7N4E - chains 2 and D of the 9 polymer chains in the assembly; structure by electron microscopy, 3.80 A resolution.

== Chain 2 ==
Molecule: 61-nt DNA strand
Sequence (61 nucleotides; row label = number of the first residue in the row):
     1 CTACCACAAC GAGCTACCTC TCCGTCATAA GTGTCAAATT TACCCAATTT TATTCAATAA
    61 G
Not modelled in the structure: 25, 43-61

== Chain D ==
Name: DNA-directed RNA polymerase subunit beta'
From: Escherichia coli
Notes: EC 2.7.7.6
UniProt: A0A4S1NBU2 (A0A4S1NBU2_ECOLX); numbering as in UniProt (aligned over 1-1407)
Amino-acid sequence (1407 residues; row label = number of the first residue in the row):
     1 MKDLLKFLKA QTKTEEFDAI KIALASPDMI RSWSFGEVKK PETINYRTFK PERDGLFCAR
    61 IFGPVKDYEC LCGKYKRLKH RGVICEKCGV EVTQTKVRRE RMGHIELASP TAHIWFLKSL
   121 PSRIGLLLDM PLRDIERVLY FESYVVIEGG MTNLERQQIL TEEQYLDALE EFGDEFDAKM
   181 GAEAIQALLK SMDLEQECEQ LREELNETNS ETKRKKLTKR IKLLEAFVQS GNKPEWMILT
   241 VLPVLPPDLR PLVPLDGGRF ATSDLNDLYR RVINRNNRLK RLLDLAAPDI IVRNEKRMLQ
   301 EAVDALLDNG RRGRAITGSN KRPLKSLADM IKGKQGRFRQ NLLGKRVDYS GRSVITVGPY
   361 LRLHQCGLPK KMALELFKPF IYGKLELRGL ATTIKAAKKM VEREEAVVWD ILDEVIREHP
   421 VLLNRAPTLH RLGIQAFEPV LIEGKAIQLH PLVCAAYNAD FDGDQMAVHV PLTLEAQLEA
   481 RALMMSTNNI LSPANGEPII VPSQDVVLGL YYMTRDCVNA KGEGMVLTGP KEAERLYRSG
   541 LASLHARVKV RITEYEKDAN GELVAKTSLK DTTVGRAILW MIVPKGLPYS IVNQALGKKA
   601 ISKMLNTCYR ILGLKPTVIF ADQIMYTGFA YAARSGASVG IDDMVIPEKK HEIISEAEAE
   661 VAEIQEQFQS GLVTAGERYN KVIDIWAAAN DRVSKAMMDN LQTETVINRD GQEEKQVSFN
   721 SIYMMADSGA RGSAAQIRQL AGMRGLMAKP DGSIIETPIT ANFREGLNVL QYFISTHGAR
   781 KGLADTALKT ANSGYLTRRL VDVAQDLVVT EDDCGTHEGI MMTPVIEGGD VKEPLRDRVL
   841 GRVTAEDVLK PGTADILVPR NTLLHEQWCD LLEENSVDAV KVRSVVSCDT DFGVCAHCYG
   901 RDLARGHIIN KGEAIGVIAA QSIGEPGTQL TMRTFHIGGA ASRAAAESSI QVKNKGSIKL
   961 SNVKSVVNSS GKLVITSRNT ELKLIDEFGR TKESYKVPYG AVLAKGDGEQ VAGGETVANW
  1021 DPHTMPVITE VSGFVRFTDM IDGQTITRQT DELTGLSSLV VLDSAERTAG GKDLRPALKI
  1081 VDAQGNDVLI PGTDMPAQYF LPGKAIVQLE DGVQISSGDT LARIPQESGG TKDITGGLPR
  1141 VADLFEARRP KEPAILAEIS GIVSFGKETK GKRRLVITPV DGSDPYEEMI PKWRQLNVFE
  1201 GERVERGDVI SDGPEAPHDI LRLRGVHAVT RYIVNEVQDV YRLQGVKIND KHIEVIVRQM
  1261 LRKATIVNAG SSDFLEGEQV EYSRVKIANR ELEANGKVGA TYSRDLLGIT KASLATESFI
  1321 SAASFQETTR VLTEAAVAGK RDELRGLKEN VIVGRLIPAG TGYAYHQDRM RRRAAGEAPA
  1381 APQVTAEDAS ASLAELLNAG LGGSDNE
Not modelled in the structure: 1-14, 931-956, 1127-1135, 1377-1407
Sequence notes: conflict Val1384 (Met in A0A4S1NBU2)

== Chain 2 / chain D interface ==
Pairs across the interface (19; chain 2 residue first):
  DT2(2) with Ser210(D), sugar contact
  DG11(2) with Arg311(D), salt bridge to the phosphate; Glu1327(D), phosphate contact; Arg1330(D), sugar contact
  DA12(2) with Gln1326(D), sugar contact; Glu1327(D), hydrogen bond to the phosphate
  DG13(2) with Arg339(D), salt bridge to the phosphate
  DC14(2) with Lys334(D), phosphate contact; Thr790(D), base contact; Ala791(D), sugar contact; Gly794(D), sugar contact
  DT15(2) with Lys334(D), salt bridge to the phosphate; Arg339(D), salt bridge to the phosphate
  DA16(2) with Ala426(D), sugar contact
  DC17(2) with Arg346(D), salt bridge to the phosphate; Arg352(D), sugar contact
  DC23(2) with Arg259(D), sugar contact
  DG24(2) with Arg259(D), salt bridge to the phosphate; Phe260(D), base contact
Other interface residues (no listed pair), chain 2 (11 interface residues in all): DC10
Other interface residues (no listed pair), chain D (19 interface residues in all): Lys118, Thr208, Pro427, Tyr795

== Summary ==
11 residues of chain 2 face 19 of chain D across their interface; the contacts include 1 hydrogen bond and 6
salt bridges. Polar contacts include DA12(2)-Glu1327(D), DG11(2)-Arg311(D) and DG13(2)-Arg339(D).
Here chain 2 is a 61-nt DNA strand and chain D is DNA-directed RNA polymerase subunit beta' (Escherichia
coli). Entry 7N4E (Escherichia coli sigma 70-dependent paused transcription elongation complex) was determined
by electron microscopy.
